Entry 4ADL (X-ray diffraction, 2.20 A resolution); this record covers chains A and D of the 4 polymer chains in the assembly.

# Chain A (and D)
Protein: Fumarate hydratase class II
From: Mycobacterium tuberculosis
Notes: EC 4.2.1.2; chain D of this document is another copy of the same molecule, construct and numbering; everything in this record applies to it too
Reference sequence: O53446 (FUMC_MYCTU); residues 1-473 here = UniProt positions 1-473
Amino-acid sequence (495 residues; each row starts with the number of its first residue; numbers below 1 keep their minus sign (Met-21 is residue -21)):
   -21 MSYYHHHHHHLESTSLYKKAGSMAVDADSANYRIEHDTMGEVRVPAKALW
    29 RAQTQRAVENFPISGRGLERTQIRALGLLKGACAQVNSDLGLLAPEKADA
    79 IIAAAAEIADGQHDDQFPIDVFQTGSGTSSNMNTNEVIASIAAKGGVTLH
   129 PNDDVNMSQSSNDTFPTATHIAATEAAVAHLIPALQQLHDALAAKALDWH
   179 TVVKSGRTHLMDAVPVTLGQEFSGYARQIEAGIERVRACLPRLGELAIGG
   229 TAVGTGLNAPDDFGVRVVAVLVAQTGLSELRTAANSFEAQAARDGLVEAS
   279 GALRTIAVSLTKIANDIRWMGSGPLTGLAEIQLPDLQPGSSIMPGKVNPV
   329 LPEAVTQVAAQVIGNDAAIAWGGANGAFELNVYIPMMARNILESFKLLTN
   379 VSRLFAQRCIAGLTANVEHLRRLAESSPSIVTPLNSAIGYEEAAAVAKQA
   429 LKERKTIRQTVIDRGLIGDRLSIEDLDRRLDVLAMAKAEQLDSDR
Disordered / not traced: -21 to 8, 468-473
Differences from the reference sequence: expression tag (-21 to 0)
Ligand contacts: (2S)-2-hydroxybutanedioic acid (LMR): Ser104, Thr106, Ser138, Ser139, Asn140, Leu358
Reported in the primary citation:
  - conformationally variable residues (order/disorder transition): Pro316 to Val325
  - binding site for (2S)-2-hydroxybutanedioic acid: His187
  - catalytic residues: His187 (citing earlier work)
  - catalytic residues: Ser318

# Chain A / chain D interface
Residue-residue contacts (88):
  Ser183(A) - Thr304(D)
  Arg185(A) - Thr304(D)  hydrogen bond (side chain-backbone)
  Thr186(A) - Met321(D)
  Thr186(A) - Lys324(D)  hydrogen bond
  His187(A) - Lys324(D)
  His187(A) - Asn326(D)  hydrogen bond
  His187(A) - Pro327(D)
  His187(A) - Glu331(D)  salt bridge
  Leu188(A) - Arg296(D)
  Leu188(A) - Trp297(D)  hydrophobic
  Leu188(A) - Ser300(D)
  Leu188(A) - Gly301(D)  hydrogen bond (backbone-backbone)
  Met189(A) - Gly299(D)
  Met189(A) - Ser300(D)
  Met189(A) - Gly301(D)
  Met189(A) - Lys324(D)
  Met189(A) - Val325(D)
  Met189(A) - Asn326(D)
  Met189(A) - Pro327(D)
  Asp190(A) - Gly301(D)  hydrogen bond (backbone-backbone)
  Asp190(A) - Pro302(D)
  Asp190(A) - Leu303(D)  hydrogen bond (side chain-backbone)
  Asp190(A) - Thr304(D)  hydrogen bond
  Asp190(A) - Lys324(D)
  Ala191(A) - Met321(D)  hydrophobic
  Val192(A) - Met321(D)
  Arg296(A) - Leu188(D)
  Trp297(A) - Leu188(D)  hydrophobic
  Trp297(A) - Trp297(D)
  Gly299(A) - Met189(D)
  Ser300(A) - Leu188(D)
  Ser300(A) - Met189(D)
  Gly301(A) - Leu188(D)  hydrogen bond (backbone-backbone)
  Gly301(A) - Met189(D)
  Gly301(A) - Asp190(D)  hydrogen bond (backbone-backbone)
  Pro302(A) - Asp190(D)
  Leu303(A) - Asp190(D)  hydrogen bond (backbone-side chain)
  Leu303(A) - Leu401(D)
  Leu303(A) - Ser404(D)
  Leu303(A) - Ser405(D)
  Thr304(A) - Ser183(D)
  Thr304(A) - Arg185(D)  hydrogen bond (backbone-side chain)
  Thr304(A) - Asp190(D)  hydrogen bond
  Thr304(A) - Leu306(D)
  Leu306(A) - Thr304(D)
  Ile320(A) - Thr410(D)  hydrogen bond (backbone-side chain)
  Met321(A) - Ala191(D)  hydrophobic
  Met321(A) - Val192(D)
  Met321(A) - Ser407(D)
  Pro322(A) - Thr410(D)
  Lys324(A) - Thr186(D)  hydrogen bond
  Lys324(A) - His187(D)
  Lys324(A) - Met189(D)
  Lys324(A) - Asp190(D)
  Val325(A) - Met189(D)
  Asn326(A) - His187(D)
  Asn326(A) - Met189(D)
  Pro327(A) - His187(D)
  Glu331(A) - His187(D)  salt bridge
  Ala348(A) - Trp349(D)
  Trp349(A) - Ala348(D)
  Trp349(A) - Trp349(D)  hydrophobic
  Trp349(A) - Ala352(D)  hydrophobic
  Ala352(A) - Trp349(D)  hydrophobic
  Asn353(A) - Asn353(D)
  Arg400(A) - Arg432(D)
  Leu401(A) - Thr304(D)
  Ser404(A) - Leu303(D)
  Ser404(A) - Thr304(D)
  Ser407(A) - Met321(D)
  Ser407(A) - Lys324(D)
  Thr410(A) - Ile320(D)
  Thr410(A) - Met321(D)
  Thr410(A) - Pro322(D)
  Asn413(A) - Ile320(D)  hydrogen bond (side chain-backbone)
  Asn413(A) - Pro322(D)
  Tyr418(A) - Ser318(D)  hydrogen bond (side chain-backbone)
  Tyr418(A) - Ser319(D)
  Tyr418(A) - Ile320(D)
  Tyr418(A) - Met321(D)
  Tyr418(A) - Pro322(D)
  Ala421(A) - Pro322(D)  hydrophobic
  Ala422(A) - Pro322(D)
  Ala422(A) - Gly323(D)
  Ala425(A) - Pro322(D)
  Lys426(A) - Asp313(D)  salt bridge
  Leu429(A) - Pro302(D)  hydrophobic
  Leu429(A) - Leu303(D)  hydrophobic
Interface residues without a listed pair, chain A (45 interface residues in all): Gly305, Pro406, Val409
Interface residues without a listed pair, chain D (43 interface residues in all): Gly305, Pro316, Leu429

# Summary
The interface between chain A and chain D involves 45 residues on one side and 43 on the other, with 16
hydrogen bonds and 3 salt bridges. Polar pairs include His187(A)-Glu331(D), Lys426(A)-Asp313(D) and
Arg185(A)-Thr304(D). Bound to chain A: (2S)-2-hydroxybutanedioic acid. From the paper: catalytic residues
His187(A) and Ser318(A); a binding site for (2S)-2-hydroxybutanedioic acid at His187(A).
Both chains are Fumarate hydratase class II (Mycobacterium tuberculosis). Entry 4ADL (Crystal structures of
Rv1098c in complex with malate) was determined by X-ray diffraction together with 4ADM, 4APA and 4APB from the
same study.
